Entry 6O8D (X-ray diffraction, 3.55 A resolution); this record covers chains C and H of the 3 polymer chains in the assembly.

== Chain C ==
Molecule: T-cell-specific surface glycoprotein CD28
Organism: Homo sapiens
UniProtKB: P10747 (CD28_HUMAN), isoform P10747-7; residues 19-136 here correspond to UniProt positions 33-150 (UniProt number = residue number + 14)
Amino-acid sequence (126 residues; row label = number of the first residue in the row):
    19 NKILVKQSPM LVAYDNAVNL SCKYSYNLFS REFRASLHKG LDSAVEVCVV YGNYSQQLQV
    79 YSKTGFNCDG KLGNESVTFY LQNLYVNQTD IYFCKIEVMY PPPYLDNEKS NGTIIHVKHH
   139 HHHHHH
Disordered / not traced: 19, 135-144
Construct notes: expression tag (137-144)
Disulfide bonds: Cys40-Cys112, Cys66-Cys86
Covalent attachments: N-acetylglucosamine (NAG) linked to Asn105, Asn129

== Chain H ==
Molecule: Anti-CD28xCD3 CODV Fab Heavy chain
Organism: Homo sapiens
Notes: antibody fragment or engineered binder
Amino-acid sequence (358 residues; each row starts with the number of its first residue):
     1 QVQLVQSGAE VVKPGASVKV SCKASGYTFT SYYIHWVRQA PGQGLEWIGS IYPGNVNTNY
    61 AQKFQGRATL TVDTSISTAY MELSRLRSDD TAVYYCTRSH YGLDWNFDVW GKGTTVTVSS
   121 SQVQLVESGG GVVQPGRSLR LSCAASGFTF TKAWMHWVRQ APGKQLEWVA QIKDKSNSYA
   181 TYYADSVKGR FTISRDDSKN TLYLQMNSLR AEDTAVYYCR GVYYALSPFD YWGQGTLVTV
   241 SSRTASTKGP SVFPLAPSSK STSGGTAALG CLVKDYFPEP VTVSWNSGAL TSGVHTFPAV
   301 LQSSGLYSLS SVVTVPSSSL GTQTYICNVN HKPSNTKVDK KVEPKSCDKT HTHHHHHH
Disordered / not traced: 261-264, 348-358
Disulfide bonds: Cys22-Cys96, Cys143-Cys219, Cys271-Cys327

== How chain C and chain H interact ==
Contacting residue pairs (6; chain C residue first):
  Glu50(C) with Tyr101(H), hydrogen bond
  Phe51(C) with Tyr101(H), hydrogen bond (backbone-side chain)
  Arg52(C) with Gly102(H)
  Tyr69(C) with Tyr101(H)
  Lys81(C) with Asp104(H), salt bridge
  Met117(C) with Tyr101(H), hydrogen bond
Interface residues without a listed pair, chain C (7 interface residues in all): Tyr79
Interface residues without a listed pair, chain H (6 interface residues in all): Tyr33, Leu103, Trp105

== In short ==
Chain C and chain H form an interface of 7 and 6 residues respectively, with 3 hydrogen bonds and 1 salt
bridge. Among the polar pairs are Lys81(C)-Asp104(H), Glu50(C)-Tyr101(H) and Phe51(C)-Tyr101(H).
N-acetylglucosamine is covalently linked to Asn105(C) and Asn129(C).
Here chain C is T-cell-specific surface glycoprotein CD28 and chain H is Anti-CD28xCD3 CODV Fab Heavy chain,
both from Homo sapiens. Entry 6O8D (Anti-CD28xCD3 CODV Fab bound to CD28) was determined by X-ray diffraction
(same publication as 6O89).
